PDB entry 8PEN | electron microscopy, 3.10 A resolution | chains I and G of the 9 polymer chains in the assembly

== Chain I ==
Protein: DNA-directed RNA polymerase subunit beta
Source organism: Escherichia coli
Notes: EC 2.7.7.6
UniProtKB: P0A8V2 (RPOB_ECOLI); residues 1-1342 here = UniProt positions 1-1342
Chain sequence (1342 residues; row label = number of the first residue in the row):
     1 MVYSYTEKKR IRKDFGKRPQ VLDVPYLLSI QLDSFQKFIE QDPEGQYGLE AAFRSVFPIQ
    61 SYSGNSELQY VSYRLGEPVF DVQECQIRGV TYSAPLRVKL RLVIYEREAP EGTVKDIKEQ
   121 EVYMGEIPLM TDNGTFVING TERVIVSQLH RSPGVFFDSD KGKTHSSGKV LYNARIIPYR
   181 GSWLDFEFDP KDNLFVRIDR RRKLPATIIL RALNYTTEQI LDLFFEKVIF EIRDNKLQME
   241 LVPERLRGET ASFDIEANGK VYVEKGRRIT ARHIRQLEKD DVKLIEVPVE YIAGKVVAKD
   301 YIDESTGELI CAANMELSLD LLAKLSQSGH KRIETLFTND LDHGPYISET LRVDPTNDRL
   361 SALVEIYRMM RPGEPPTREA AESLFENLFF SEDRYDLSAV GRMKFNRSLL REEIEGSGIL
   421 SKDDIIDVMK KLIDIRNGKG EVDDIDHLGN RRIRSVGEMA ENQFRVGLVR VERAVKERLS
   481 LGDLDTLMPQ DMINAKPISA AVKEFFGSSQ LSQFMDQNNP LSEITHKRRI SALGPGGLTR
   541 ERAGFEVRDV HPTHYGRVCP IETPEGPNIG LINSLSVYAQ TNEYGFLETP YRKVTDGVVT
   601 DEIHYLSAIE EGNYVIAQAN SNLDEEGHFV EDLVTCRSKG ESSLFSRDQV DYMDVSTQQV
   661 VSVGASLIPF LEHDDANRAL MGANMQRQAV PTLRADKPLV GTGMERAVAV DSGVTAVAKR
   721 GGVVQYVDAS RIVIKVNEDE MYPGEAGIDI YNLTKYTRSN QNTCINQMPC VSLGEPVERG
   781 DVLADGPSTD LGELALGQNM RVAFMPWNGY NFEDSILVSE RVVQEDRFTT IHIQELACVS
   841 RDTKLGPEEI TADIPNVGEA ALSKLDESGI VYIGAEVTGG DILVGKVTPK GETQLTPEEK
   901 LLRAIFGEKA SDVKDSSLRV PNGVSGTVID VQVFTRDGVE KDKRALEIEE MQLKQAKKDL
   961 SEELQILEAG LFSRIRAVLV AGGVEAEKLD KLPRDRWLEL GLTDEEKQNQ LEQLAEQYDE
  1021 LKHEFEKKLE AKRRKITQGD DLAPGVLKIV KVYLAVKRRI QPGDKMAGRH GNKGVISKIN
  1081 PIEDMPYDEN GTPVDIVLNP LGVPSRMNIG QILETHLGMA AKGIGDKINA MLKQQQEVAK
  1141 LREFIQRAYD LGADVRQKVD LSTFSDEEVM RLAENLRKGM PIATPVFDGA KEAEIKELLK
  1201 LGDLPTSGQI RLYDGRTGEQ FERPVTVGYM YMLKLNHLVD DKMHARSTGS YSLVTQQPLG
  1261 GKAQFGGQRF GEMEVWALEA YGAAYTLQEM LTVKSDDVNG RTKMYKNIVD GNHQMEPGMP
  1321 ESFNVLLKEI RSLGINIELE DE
Unresolved in the structure: 891-911
Curated features (UniProtKB/Swiss-Prot):
  - modified residue (N6-acetyllysine): Lys-1022, Lys-1200
  - mutagenesis: Ile-561 (I561S: Resistant to antibiotics salinamide A and B), Ile-569 (I569S: Resistant to antibiotics salinamide A and B), Ala-665 (A665E: Resistant to antibiotics salinamide A and B), Asp-675 (D675A/G: Resistant to antibiotics salinamide A and B), Asn-677 (N677H/K: Resistant to antibiotics salinamide A and B), Leu-680 (L680M: Resistant to antibiotics salinamide A and B), Glu-813 (E813K: Disrupts the enzyme's active center)

== Chain G ==
Protein: DNA-directed RNA polymerase subunit alpha
Source organism: Escherichia coli
Notes: EC 2.7.7.6
UniProtKB: P0A7Z4 (RPOA_ECOLI); residue numbers follow UniProt; this construct covers 1-329
Chain sequence (329 residues; numbered 1 to 329; the number before each row is that of its first residue):
     1 MQGSVTEFLK PRLVDIEQVS STHAKVTLEP LERGFGHTLG NALRRILLSS MPGCAVTEVE
    61 IDGVLHEYST KEGVQEDILE ILLNLKGLAV RVQGKDEVIL TLNKSGIGPV TAADITHDGD
   121 VEIVKPQHVI CHLTDENASI SMRIKVQRGR GYVPASTRIH SEEDERPIGR LLVDACYSPV
   181 ERIAYNVEAA RVEQRTDLDK LVIEMETNGT IDPEEAIRRA ATILAEQLEA FVDLRDVRQP
   241 EVKEEKPEFD PILLRPVDDL ELTVRSANCL KAEAIHYIGD LVQRTEVELL KTPNLGKKSL
   301 TEIKDVLASR GLSLGMRLEN WPPASIADE
Unresolved in the structure: 1-3, 236-329
Curated features (UniProtKB/Swiss-Prot):
  - region: Glu-162 to Glu-165 (Required for interaction with Crp at class II promoters)
  - modified residue: Arg-265 (ADP-ribosylarginine), Lys-297 (N6-acetyllysine), Lys-298 (N6-acetyllysine)
  - mutagenesis: Arg-45 (R45C: In rpoA112; temperature-sensitive, blocks RNA polymerase assembly), Glu-162 to Glu-165 (5-fold decrease in CRP-class II promoter-dependent transcription), Glu-165 (E165K: 5-fold decrease in CRP-class II promoter-dependent transcription), Arg-191 (R191C: In rpoA101; temperature-sensitive)

== How chain I and chain G interact ==
Residue-residue contacts (61):
  Arg-694(I) / Glu-80(G)  salt bridge
  Arg-694(I) / Leu-83(G)
  Tyr-726(I) / Gly-73(G)
  Tyr-726(I) / Thr-134(G)
  Val-727(I) / Thr-134(G)  hydrogen bond (backbone-side chain)
  Asp-728(I) / Lys-71(G)
  Asp-728(I) / Glu-72(G)
  Asp-728(I) / Gly-73(G)  hydrogen bond (side chain-backbone)
  Asp-728(I) / Val-74(G)  hydrogen bond (side chain-backbone)
  Ala-729(I) / Thr-70(G)
  Ala-729(I) / Val-74(G)  hydrogen bond (backbone-backbone)
  Ala-729(I) / Gln-75(G)  hydrogen bond (backbone-backbone)
  Lys-755(I) / Asp-77(G)  salt bridge
  Tyr-756(I) / Tyr-68(G)
  Tyr-756(I) / Asp-77(G)
  Tyr-756(I) / Leu-79(G)
  Asn-766(I) / Asp-77(G)  hydrogen bond
  Pro-769(I) / Gln-75(G)
  Val-771(I) / Gln-75(G)
  Arg-821(I) / Glu-181(G)  hydrogen bond (side chain-backbone)
  Val-823(I) / Tyr-152(G)
  Gln-824(I) / Lys-86(G)  hydrogen bond (backbone-side chain)
  Gln-824(I) / Tyr-152(G)
  Asp-826(I) / Asp-174(G)
  Ile-873(I) / Leu-65(G)
  Ile-873(I) / His-66(G)
  Gly-874(I) / His-66(G)
  Gly-874(I) / Ile-168(G)
  Ala-875(I) / Ile-168(G)  hydrophobic
  Glu-876(I) / Arg-166(G)
  Thr-927(I) / Tyr-68(G)
  Ile-929(I) / His-66(G)
  Ile-929(I) / Tyr-68(G)  hydrophobic
  Lys-958(I) / Glu-72(G)  salt bridge
  Ala-1055(I) / Tyr-68(G)  hydrophobic
  Lys-1057(I) / Tyr-68(G)
  Arg-1059(I) / Tyr-152(G)  hydrogen bond
  Arg-1059(I) / Pro-154(G)
  Glu-1083(I) / Arg-44(G)  hydrogen bond (backbone-side chain)
  Glu-1083(I) / Arg-45(G)
  Glu-1083(I) / Ser-49(G)
  Asp-1084(I) / Arg-45(G)  salt bridge
  Tyr-1087(I) / Arg-44(G)
  Tyr-1087(I) / Tyr-185(G)  hydrogen bond
  Glu-1089(I) / Ala-184(G)
  Asn-1090(I) / Arg-182(G)
  Asn-1090(I) / Ala-184(G)
  Asn-1090(I) / Glu-204(G)
  Gly-1091(I) / Arg-44(G)
  Gly-1091(I) / Arg-182(G)
  Gly-1091(I) / Ile-183(G)
  Gly-1091(I) / Ala-184(G)
  Thr-1092(I) / Arg-182(G)
  Pro-1093(I) / Arg-44(G)
  Gly-1215(I) / Asn-41(G)
  Gly-1215(I) / Arg-45(G)  hydrogen bond (backbone-side chain)
  Arg-1216(I) / Asn-41(G)  hydrogen bond (backbone-side chain)
  Arg-1216(I) / Arg-45(G)
  Thr-1217(I) / Asn-41(G)  hydrogen bond (backbone-side chain)
  Gly-1218(I) / Asn-41(G)
  Gly-1218(I) / Tyr-185(G)  hydrogen bond (backbone-side chain)
Interface residues without a listed pair, chain I (46 interface residues in all): Leu-693, Ser-730, Met-768, Ser-772, Leu-773, Glu-825, Ile-831, Val-928, Val-1056, Ile-1082
Interface residues without a listed pair, chain G (38 interface residues in all): Leu-48, Glu-67, Ser-69, Glu-76, Asp-135, Ile-159, Cys-176, Val-180

== Summary ==
46 residues of chain I and 38 residues of chain G are in contact; the contacts include 15 hydrogen bonds and 4
salt bridges. Polar pairs include Arg-694(I)/Glu-80(G), Lys-755(I)/Asp-77(G) and Lys-958(I)/Glu-72(G). UniProt
lists 7 mutagenesis sites on chain I; 6 mutagenesis sites on chain G.
Here chain I is DNA-directed RNA polymerase subunit beta and chain G is DNA-directed RNA polymerase subunit
alpha, both from Escherichia coli. Entry 8PEN (fully recruited RfaH bound to E. coli transcription complex
paused at ops site (alternative state of ...) was determined by electron microscopy together with 8PFG, 8PFJ,
8PH9, 8PHK, 8PIB, 8PID, 8PIL and 8PIM from the same study.
